2WF3 - chain A; structure by X-ray diffraction, 2.08 A resolution.

== Chain A ==
Name: Beta-secretase 1
Source organism: Homo sapiens
Notes: EC 3.4.23.46
UniProtKB: P56817 (BACE1_HUMAN); residues 61-452 here = UniProt positions 61-452
Sequence (392 residues; numbered 61 to 452; the number before each row is that of its first residue):
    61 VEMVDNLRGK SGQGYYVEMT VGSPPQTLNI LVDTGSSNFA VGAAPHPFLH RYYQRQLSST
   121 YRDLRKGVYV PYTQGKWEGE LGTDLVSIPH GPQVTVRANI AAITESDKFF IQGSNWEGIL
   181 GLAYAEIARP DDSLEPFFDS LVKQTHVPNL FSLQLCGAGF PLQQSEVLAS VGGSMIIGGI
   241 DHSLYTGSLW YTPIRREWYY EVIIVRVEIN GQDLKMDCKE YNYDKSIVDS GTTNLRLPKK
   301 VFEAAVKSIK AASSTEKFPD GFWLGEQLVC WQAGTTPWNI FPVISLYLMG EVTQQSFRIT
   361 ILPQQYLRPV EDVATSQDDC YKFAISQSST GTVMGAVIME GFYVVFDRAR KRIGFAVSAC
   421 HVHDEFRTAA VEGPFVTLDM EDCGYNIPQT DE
Disordered / not traced: 61, 218-228, 448-452
Cystine bridges: Cys216-Cys420, Cys278-Cys443, Cys330-Cys380
Sequence notes: engineered mutation Gln153 (Asn in P56817), Gln172 (Asn in P56817), Gln223 (Asn in P56817), Gln354 (Asn in P56817)
Small-molecule neighbours: ZY3 (n-{(1S,2R)-1-benzyl-2-hydroxy-3-[(3-methoxybenzyl)amino]propyl}-6-(ethylamino)-1-methyl-1,3,4,5-tetrahydro-2,1-benzothiazepine-8-carboxamide 2,2-dioxide): Gly72, Gln73, Gly74, Leu91, Asp93, Gly95, Ser96, Pro131, Tyr132, Thr133, Gln134, Phe169, Ile171, Trp176, Ile179, Tyr259, Ile287, Asp289, Gly291, Thr292, Thr293, Asn294, Arg296, Ser386
Curated features (UniProtKB/Swiss-Prot):
  - active site: Asp93, Asp289
  - modified residue (N6-acetyllysine): Lys126, Lys275, Lys279, Lys285, Lys299, Lys300, Lys307

== Overview ==
Bound to chain A: compound ZY3. UniProt lists active-site residues Asp93 and Asp289.
Chain A is Beta-secretase 1 (Homo sapiens); the structure, Human BACE-1 in complex with
6-(ethylamino)-N-((1S,2R)-2-hydroxy-3-(((3-(methyloxy)phenyl)methyl)amino)-1-(phenylmethyl)propyl)-1-methyl-1,
3,4,5-tetrahydro-2,1-benzothiazepine-8-carboxamide 2,2-dioxide, was determined by X-ray diffraction together
with 2WF1 and 2WF2 from the same study.
